PDB entry 6RQJ | electron microscopy, 3.50 A resolution | chains A and B of the 5 polymer chains in the assembly

[Chain A]
Protein: Complement C5
From: Homo sapiens
Reference sequence: P01031 (CO5_HUMAN); residues 678-1676 here = UniProt positions 678-1676
Chain sequence (999 residues; numbered 678 to 1676; the number before each row is that of its first residue):
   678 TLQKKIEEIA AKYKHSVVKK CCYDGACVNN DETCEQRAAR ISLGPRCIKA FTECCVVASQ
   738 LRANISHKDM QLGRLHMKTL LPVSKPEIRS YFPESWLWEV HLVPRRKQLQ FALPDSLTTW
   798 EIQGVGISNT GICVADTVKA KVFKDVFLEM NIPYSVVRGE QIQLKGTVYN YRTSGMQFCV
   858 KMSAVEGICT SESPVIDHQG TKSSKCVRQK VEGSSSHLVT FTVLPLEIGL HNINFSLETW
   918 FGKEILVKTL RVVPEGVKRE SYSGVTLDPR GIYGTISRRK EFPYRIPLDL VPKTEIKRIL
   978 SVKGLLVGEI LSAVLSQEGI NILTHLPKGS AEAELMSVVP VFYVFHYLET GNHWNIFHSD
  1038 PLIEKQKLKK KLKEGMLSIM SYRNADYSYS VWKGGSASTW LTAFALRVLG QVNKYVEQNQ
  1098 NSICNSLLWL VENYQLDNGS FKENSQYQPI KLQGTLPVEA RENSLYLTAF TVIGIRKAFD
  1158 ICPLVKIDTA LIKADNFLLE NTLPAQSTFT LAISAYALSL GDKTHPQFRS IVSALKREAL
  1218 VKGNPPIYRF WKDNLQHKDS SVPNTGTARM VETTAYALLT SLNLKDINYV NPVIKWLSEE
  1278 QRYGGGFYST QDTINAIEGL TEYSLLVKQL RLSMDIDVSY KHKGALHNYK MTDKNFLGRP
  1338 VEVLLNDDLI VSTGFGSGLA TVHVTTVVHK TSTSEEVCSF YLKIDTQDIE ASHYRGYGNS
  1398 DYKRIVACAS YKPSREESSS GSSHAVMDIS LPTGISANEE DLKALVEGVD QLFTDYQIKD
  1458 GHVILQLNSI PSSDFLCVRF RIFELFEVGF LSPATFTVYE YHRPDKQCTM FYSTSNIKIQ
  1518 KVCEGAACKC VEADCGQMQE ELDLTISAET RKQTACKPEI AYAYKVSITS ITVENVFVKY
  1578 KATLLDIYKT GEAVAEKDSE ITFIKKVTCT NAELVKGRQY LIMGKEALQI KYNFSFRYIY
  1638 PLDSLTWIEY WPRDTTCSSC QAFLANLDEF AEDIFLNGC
Disordered / not traced: 678-679, 874-878, 1389-1399
Disulfides: Cys698-Cys724, Cys699-Cys731, Cys711-Cys732, Cys856-Cys883, Cys866-Cys1527, Cys1101-Cys1159, Cys1375-Cys1505, Cys1405-Cys1474, Cys1520-Cys1525, Cys1532-Cys1606, Cys1553-Cys1676, Cys1654-Cys1657
Covalently attached groups: N-acetylglucosamine (NAG) linked to Asn911

[Chain B]
Protein: Complement C5
From: Homo sapiens
Reference sequence: P01031 (CO5_HUMAN); numbering as in UniProt (aligned over 19-673)
Chain sequence (655 residues; each row starts with the number of its first residue):
    19 QEQTYVISAP KIFRVGASEN IVIQVYGYTE AFDATISIKS YPDKKFSYSS GHVHLSSENK
    79 FQNSAILTIQ PKQLPGGQNP VSYVYLEVVS KHFSKSKRMP ITYDNGFLFI HTDKPVYTPD
   139 QSVKVRVYSL NDDLKPAKRE TVLTFIDPEG SEVDMVEEID HIGIISFPDF KIPSNPRYGM
   199 WTIKAKYKED FSTTGTAYFE VKEYVLPHFS VSIEPEYNFI GYKNFKNFEI TIKARYFYNK
   259 VVTEADVYIT FGIREDLKDD QKEMMQTAMQ NTMLINGIAQ VTFDSETAVK ELSYYSLEDL
   319 NNKYLYIAVT VIESTGGFSE EAEIPGIKYV LSPYKLNLVA TPLFLKPGIP YPIKVQVKDS
   379 LDQLVGGVPV TLNAQTIDVN QETSDLDPSK SVTRVDDGVA SFVLNLPSGV TVLEFNVKTD
   439 APDLPEENQA REGYRAIAYS SLSQSYLYID WTDNHKALLV GEHLNIIVTP KSPYIDKITH
   499 YNYLILSKGK IIHFGTREKF SDASYQSINI PVTQNMVPSS RLLVYYIVTG EQTAELVSDS
   559 VWLNIEEKCG NQLQVHLSPD ADAYSPGQTV SLNMATGMDS WVALAAVDSA VYGVQRGAKK
   619 PLERVFQFLE KSDLGCGAGG GLNNANVFHL AGLTFLTNAN ADDSQENDEP CKEIL
Disordered / not traced: 19, 612-619, 671-673
Disulfides: Cys634-Cys669

[How chain A and chain B interact]
Inter-chain disulfides: Cys810(A)-Cys567(B)
Residue-residue contacts - 165 pairs, chain A then chain B:
  Lys745(A) with Asp264(B), salt bridge; Asn289(B); Met291(B)
  Gln748(A) with Tyr266(B); Ile330(B)
  Leu749(A) with Tyr266(B), hydrophobic; Asn289(B)
  Leu752(A) with Tyr266(B), hydrophobic; Thr268(B); Thr328(B)
  His753(A) with Met287(B), hydrogen bond
  Thr756(A) with Met282(B)
  Leu757(A) with Gln284(B)
  Lys762(A) with Glu221(B), salt bridge
  Pro763(A) with Tyr196(B), hydrophobic; Glu221(B)
  Glu764(A) with Lys220(B); Glu221(B); Val223(B)
  Ile765(A) with Glu221(B), hydrogen bond (backbone-backbone); Tyr222(B); Val223(B), hydrogen bond (backbone-backbone)
  Arg766(A) with Val223(B); Pro225(B); Glu338(B), salt bridge
  Ser767(A) with Tyr222(B)
  Tyr768(A) with Tyr222(B), hydrophobic
  Phe769(A) with Val134(B), hydrophobic; Gln139(B); Ala608(B), hydrophobic; Val609(B), hydrophobic
  Pro770(A) with Lys132(B); Asp606(B)
  Glu771(A) with Asp131(B); Lys132(B), salt bridge; Gln139(B), hydrogen bond; Ser140(B); Lys142(B)
  Ser772(A) with Asp131(B), hydrogen bond; Lys142(B); Ala604(B); Val605(B)
  Trp773(A) with Ala604(B), hydrogen bond (backbone-backbone)
  Leu774(A) with Leu602(B); Ala603(B)
  Trp775(A) with His129(B); Asp131(B); Lys142(B); Arg144(B); Leu602(B); Ala603(B), hydrophobic
  Glu776(A) with Leu602(B), hydrogen bond (backbone-backbone)
  Val777(A) with Ile182(B), hydrophobic; Trp599(B), hydrophobic; Val600(B)
  His778(A) with Trp599(B); Val600(B), hydrogen bond (backbone-backbone); Leu602(B)
  Leu779(A) with Trp599(B)
  Val780(A) with Met592(B), hydrophobic; Thr594(B); Asp597(B); Ser598(B), hydrogen bond (backbone-backbone); Val600(B), hydrophobic
  Pro781(A) with Asp597(B)
  Arg782(A) with Thr594(B), hydrogen bond (side chain-backbone); Gly595(B), hydrogen bond (side chain-backbone); Asp597(B), hydrogen bond (backbone-side chain)
  Arg783(A) with Met592(B)
  Lys784(A) with Leu590(B); Met592(B), hydrogen bond (backbone-backbone)
  Gln785(A) with Ser589(B); Leu590(B); Asn591(B)
  Leu786(A) with Ser589(B); Leu590(B), hydrogen bond (backbone-backbone); Met592(B), hydrophobic
  Gln787(A) with Val588(B); Ser589(B), hydrogen bond
  Phe788(A) with Thr587(B); Val588(B), hydrogen bond (backbone-backbone); Leu590(B), hydrophobic
  Ala789(A) with Gln586(B)
  Leu790(A) with Tyr582(B), hydrophobic; Gly585(B), hydrogen bond (backbone-backbone); Gln586(B), hydrogen bond (backbone-backbone); Val588(B), hydrophobic
  Asp792(A) with Pro584(B)
  Leu794(A) with Pro584(B), hydrophobic
  Thr795(A) with Asp606(B)
  Thr796(A) with Ser607(B), hydrogen bond (backbone-backbone)
  Trp797(A) with Val605(B); Asp606(B)
  Glu798(A) with Ala603(B); Ala604(B); Val605(B), hydrogen bond (backbone-backbone); Ser607(B), hydrogen bond; Tyr610(B)
  Ile799(A) with Leu575(B), hydrophobic; Ala603(B)
  Gln800(A) with His129(B); Ala601(B); Leu602(B); Ala603(B), hydrogen bond (backbone-backbone); Tyr610(B); Glu621(B)
  Gly801(A) with Leu571(B); Ala601(B)
  Val802(A) with Tyr146(B); Leu571(B); Ala601(B), hydrogen bond (backbone-backbone); Glu621(B)
  Gly803(A) with Leu571(B); Trp599(B)
  Ile804(A) with Tyr146(B), hydrophobic; Leu148(B), hydrophobic; Ile182(B), hydrophobic; Trp599(B), hydrogen bond (backbone-backbone)
  Ser805(A) with Pro154(B); Asn569(B), hydrogen bond; Asp597(B); Ser598(B)
  Asn806(A) with Lys153(B), hydrogen bond (backbone-side chain); Pro154(B)
  Thr807(A) with Leu152(B); Gly568(B); Asn569(B), hydrogen bond
  Gly808(A) with Leu152(B)
  Ile809(A) with Leu627(B), hydrophobic
  Cys810(A) with Cys567(B), disulfide; Asn569(B), hydrogen bond (side chain-backbone)
  Val811(A) with Glu621(B)
  Ala812(A) with Leu571(B), hydrophobic
  Asp813(A) with Val573(B)
  Val815(A) with Val573(B), hydrophobic
  Lys816(A) with Ser607(B)
  Ala817(A) with Leu575(B), hydrophobic
  Lys818(A) with Ala581(B); Tyr582(B), hydrogen bond (backbone-backbone)
  Val819(A) with Tyr582(B)
  Phe820(A) with Ala581(B), hydrophobic; Tyr582(B), hydrogen bond (backbone-backbone)
  Lys821(A) with Pro584(B)
  Phe824(A) with Tyr256(B), hydrophobic
  Tyr846(A) with Phe255(B), hydrogen bond (side chain-backbone); Tyr256(B), hydrophobic
  Tyr848(A) with Tyr256(B); Asn257(B)
  Ser892(A) with Asn257(B)
  Ser893(A) with Asn257(B)
  Lys1047(A) with Asp187(B), hydrogen bond (side chain-backbone)
  Leu1054(A) with Val171(B), hydrophobic; Phe188(B), hydrophobic; Pro191(B), hydrophobic
  Ser1055(A) with Pro191(B)
  Met1057(A) with Arg195(B), hydrogen bond (backbone-side chain)
  Ser1058(A) with Asn193(B), hydrogen bond (side chain-backbone); Pro194(B)
  Tyr1059(A) with Asn193(B), hydrogen bond
  Arg1060(A) with Ser169(B), hydrogen bond; Arg195(B), hydrogen bond (backbone-side chain)
  Lys1070(A) with Asn193(B); Pro194(B), hydrogen bond (side chain-backbone); Tyr196(B)
  Glu1437(A) with His226(B), salt bridge
Interface residues without a listed pair, chain A (91 interface residues in all): Ala687, Val760, Pro791, Ser793, Glu826, Asn847, Ser891, Glu1011, Glu1051, Asn1061, Asn1096, Asn1435, Phe1480
Interface residues without a listed pair, chain B (97 interface residues in all): Phe127, Thr130, Thr136, Val143, Glu170, Ile180, Ser184, Pro186, Lys189, Lys258, Lys280, Thr290, Phe336, Gln572, Asp580, Ser583, Ala593, Met596, Val623

[Overview]
91 residues of chain A face 97 of chain B across their interface, with 1 disulfide bond, 38 hydrogen bonds and
5 salt bridges. Polar pairs include Lys745(A)-Asp264(B), Lys762(A)-Glu221(B) and Arg766(A)-Glu338(B).
N-acetylglucosamine is covalently linked to Asn911(A).
Chain A is Complement C5 and chain B is Complement C5, both from Homo sapiens; the structure, Structure of
human complement C5 complexed with tick inhibitors OmCI, RaCI1 and CirpT1, was determined by electron
microscopy together with 6RPT from the same study.
